PDB entry 4OZW | X-ray diffraction, 1.64 A resolution | chain A

[Chain A]
Name: Alginate lyase
Organism: Pseudomonas aeruginosa
Notes: EC 4.2.2.3
Reference sequence: Q06749 (ALGL_PSEAE); numbering as in UniProt (aligned over 28-362)
Amino-acid sequence (335 residues; row label = number of the first residue in the row):
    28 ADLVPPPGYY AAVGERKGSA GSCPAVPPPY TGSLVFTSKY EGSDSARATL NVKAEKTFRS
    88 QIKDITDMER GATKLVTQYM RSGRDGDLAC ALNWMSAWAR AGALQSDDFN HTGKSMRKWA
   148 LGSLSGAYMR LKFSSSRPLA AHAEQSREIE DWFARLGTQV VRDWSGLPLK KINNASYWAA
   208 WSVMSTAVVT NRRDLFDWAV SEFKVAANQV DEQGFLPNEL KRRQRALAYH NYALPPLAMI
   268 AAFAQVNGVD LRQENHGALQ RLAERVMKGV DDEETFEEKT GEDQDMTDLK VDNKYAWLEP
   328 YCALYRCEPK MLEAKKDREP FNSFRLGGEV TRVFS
Disordered / not traced: 46
Differences from the reference sequence: engineered mutation A202 (His in Q06749)
Swiss-Prot annotation at these positions:
  - binding site (substrate): S65, K66, H138, T139, Y256
Disulfide bonds: C50-C117, C329-C334
Reported in the primary citation:
  - conformationally variable residues (side-chain flip): K66, R74
  - contacts within the chain: R74-R249 (hydrogen bond)
  - catalytic residues: R249, Y256 (proposed by the authors, not directly observed)
  - mutagenesis - R249A, R249E, Y256F: abolished catalytic activity
  - mutagenesis - K66A, W205F, R249K, Y259F: decreased catalytic activity
  - mutagenesis - W205F (Tm change 4 degC): decreased stability
  - mutagenesis - R249A, R249E, Y256F: decreased growth
  - mutagenesis - K66A, W205F, R249K, Y259F: unchanged growth

[In short]
Curated annotation (UniProt) lists 5 substrate-binding residues. The paper reports catalytic residues R249 and
Y256; K66A, W205F and R249K, among others, reduce catalytic activity; 7 substitutions were tested in all.
Chain A is Alginate lyase (Pseudomonas aeruginosa); the structure, Crystal Structure of the periplasmic
alginate lyase AlgL H202A mutant, was determined by X-ray diffraction (same publication as 7SA8 and 4OZV).
